3EF3 - chain A; structure by X-ray diffraction, 1.50 A resolution.

# Chain A
Name: Cutinase-1
From: Fusarium solani f. sp. pisi
Notes: EC 3.1.1.74
UniProt: P00590 (CUTI1_FUSSO); residues 1-214 here correspond to UniProt positions 17-230 (UniProt number = residue number + 16)
Chain sequence (214 residues; numbered 1 to 214; the number before each row is that of its first residue):
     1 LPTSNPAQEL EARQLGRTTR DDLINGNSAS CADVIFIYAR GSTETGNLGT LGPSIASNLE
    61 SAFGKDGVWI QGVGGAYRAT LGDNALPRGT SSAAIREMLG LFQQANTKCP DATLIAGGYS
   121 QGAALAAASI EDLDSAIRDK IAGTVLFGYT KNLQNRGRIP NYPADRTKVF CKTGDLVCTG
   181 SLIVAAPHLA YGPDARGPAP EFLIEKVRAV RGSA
Disordered / not traced: 1-16, 213-214
Sequence notes: engineered mutation Lys-172 (Asn188 in P00590)
UniProt features mapped onto this chain:
  - active site: Ser-120 (Nucleophile), Asp-175, His-188 (Proton donor/acceptor)
  - site (Transition state stabilizer): Ser-42, Gln-121
  - modified residue: Gly-16 (N-D-glucuronoyl glycine)
Cystine bridges: Cys-31/Cys-109, Cys-171/Cys-178
Covalently attached groups: compound NXC linked to Ser-120
Ligand contacts: NXC ((2,6-bis[(dimethylamino-kappaN)methyl]-4-{3-[(S)-ethoxy(4-nitrophenoxy)phosphoryl]propyl}phenyl-kappaC~1~)(chloro)platinum(2+)): Gly-41, Ser-42, Thr-43, Leu-81, Asn-84, Tyr-119, Gln-121, Thr-150, Val-177, Leu-182, Val-184, His-188

# Summary
Compound NXC is covalently linked to Ser-120. UniProt lists 3 active-site residues.
Chain A is Cutinase-1 (Fusarium solani f. sp. pisi); the structure, cut-1a; NCN-Pt-Pincer-Cutinase Hybrid, was
determined by X-ray diffraction, deposited together with 3ESA, 3ESB, 3ESC and 3ESD.
